6LER - chains C and I of the 10 polymer chains in the assembly; structure by X-ray diffraction, 3.00 A resolution.

# Chain C
Molecule: Histone H2A type 1-B/E
Source organism: Homo sapiens
UniProtKB: P04908 (H2A1B_HUMAN); residues 0-129 here correspond to UniProt positions 1-130 (UniProt number = residue number + 1)
Sequence (130 residues; row label = number of the first residue in the row; numbering starts at 0):
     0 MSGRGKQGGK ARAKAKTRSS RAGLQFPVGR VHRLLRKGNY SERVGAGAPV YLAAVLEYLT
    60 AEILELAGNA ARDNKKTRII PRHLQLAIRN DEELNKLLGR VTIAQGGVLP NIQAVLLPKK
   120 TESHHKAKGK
Not modelled in the structure: 0-13, 119-129
Swiss-Prot annotation at these positions:
  - modified residue: Ser1 (N-acetylserine), Arg3 (Citrulline), Lys5 (N6-(2-hydroxyisobutyryl)lysine), Lys9 (N6-(2-hydroxyisobutyryl)lysine), Lys13 (N6-(beta-hydroxybutyryl)lysine), Lys36 (N6-(2-hydroxyisobutyryl)lysine), Lys74 (N6-(2-hydroxyisobutyryl)lysine), Lys75 (N6-(2-hydroxyisobutyryl)lysine), Lys95 (N6-(2-hydroxyisobutyryl)lysine), Gln104 (N5-methylglutamine), Lys118 (N6-(2-hydroxyisobutyryl)lysine), Lys119 (N6-crotonyllysine), Thr120 (Phosphothreonine), Lys125 (N6-crotonyllysine)
  - cross-link (Glycyl lysine isopeptide (Lys-Gly)): Lys13 (interchain with G-Cter in ubiquitin), Lys15 (interchain with G-Cter in ubiquitin), Lys119 (interchain with G-Cter in ubiquitin)

# Chain I
Molecule: 169-nt DNA strand
Source organism: other sequences
Sequence (169 nucleotides; numbered -82 to 86; the number before each row is that of its first residue; numbers below 1 keep their minus sign (DC-82 is residue -82)):
   -82 CCAAAAAAAA AACAGCATCC CGGTGCCGAG GCCGCTCAAT TGGTCGTAGA CAGCTCTAGC
   -22 ACCGCTTAAA CGCACGTACG CGCTGTCTAC CGCGTTTTAA CCGCCACTAG AAGCGCTTAC
    38 TAGTCTCCAG GCACGTGTGA GACCGGCACA TGCAAAAAAA AAACGAGCT
Bound ions: K+: DA28 (shared with 1 residue of chain J); Ca2+ near DG63 (its only coordinating residue here)

# How chain C and chain I interact
Pairs across the interface (13):
  Ala14(C) - DT-43(I)  phosphate contact
  Ala14(C) - DT-42(I)  phosphate contact
  Lys15(C) - DT-42(I)  hydrogen bond to the phosphate
  Thr16(C) - DT-43(I)  phosphate contact
  Arg17(C) - DT-43(I)  salt bridge to the phosphate
  Arg20(C) - DT-42(I)  salt bridge to the phosphate
  Gly28(C) - DT-43(I)  phosphate contact
  Arg29(C) - DA-44(I)  phosphate contact
  Arg32(C) - DA-44(I)  salt bridge to the phosphate
  Arg42(C) - DG-37(I)  base contact
  Arg42(C) - DA-35(I)  sugar contact
  Arg77(C) - DA-54(I)  hydrogen bond to the phosphate
  Arg77(C) - DG-53(I)  salt bridge to the phosphate
Also at the interface, not in a pair above, chain C (11 interface residues in all): Glu41

# Summary
11 residues of chain C and 7 residues of chain I are in contact; the contacts include 2 hydrogen bonds and 4
salt bridges. Polar pairs include Lys15(C)-DT-42(I), Arg77(C)-DA-54(I) and Arg17(C)-DT-43(I).
Here chain C is Histone H2A type 1-B/E (Homo sapiens) and chain I is a 169-nt DNA strand (other sequences).
Entry 6LER (169 bp nucleosome harboring non-identical cohesive DNA termini) was determined by X-ray
diffraction (same publication as 7COW, 6L9Z, 6LA2 and 6LAB).
